Entry 8G88 (electron microscopy, 2.30 A resolution); this record covers chains G and I of the 11 polymer chains in the assembly.

== Chain G ==
Protein: Histone H2A
Organism: Xenopus laevis
Reference sequence: Q6AZJ8 (Q6AZJ8_XENLA); residues 1-129 here correspond to UniProt positions 2-130 (UniProt number = residue number + 1)
Chain sequence (129 residues; numbered 1 to 129; the number before each row is that of its first residue):
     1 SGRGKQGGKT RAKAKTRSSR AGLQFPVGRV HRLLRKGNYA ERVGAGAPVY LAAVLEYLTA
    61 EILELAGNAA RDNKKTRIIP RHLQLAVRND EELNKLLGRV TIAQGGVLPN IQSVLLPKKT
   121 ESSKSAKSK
Disordered / not traced: 1-10, 119-129

== Chain I ==
Molecule: nMATn1 DNA top strand
Sequence (186 nucleotides; each row starts with the number of its first residue; numbers below 1 keep their minus sign (DA-74 is residue -74)):
   -74 ACATGCACAC ATGCTAATAT ATGCACACAA TGCACACAGG TTAATATATA CACATACACA
   -14 CACATGCACA CACACGTGCA CACATATATG CACATGCATG CACACACGTA TATGCACACA
    46 CATGCACATG CATGCGCACA TAGTCACACA CATGCACACA TTAGCATATG CATACACATA
   106 CATGCA
Disordered / not traced: -74 to -72, 97-111

== How chain G and chain I interact ==
Contacting residue pairs (16):
  Arg11(G) - DA43(I)  hydrogen bond to the base
  Arg11(G) - DC44(I)  hydrogen bond to the sugar
  Lys13(G) - DC46(I)  salt bridge to the phosphate
  Thr16(G) - DA47(I)  sugar contact
  Arg29(G) - DT48(I)  hydrogen bond to the phosphate
  Arg29(G) - DG49(I)  salt bridge to the phosphate
  Arg42(G) - DT38(I)  hydrogen bond to the sugar
  Arg42(G) - DG39(I)  phosphate contact
  Val43(G) - DT38(I)  sugar contact
  Val43(G) - DG39(I)  hydrogen bond to the phosphate
  Gly44(G) - DT38(I)  phosphate contact
  Ala45(G) - DT38(I)  hydrogen bond to the phosphate
  Lys75(G) - DT58(I)  phosphate contact
  Thr76(G) - DA57(I)  hydrogen bond to the phosphate
  Thr76(G) - DT58(I)  hydrogen bond to the phosphate
  Arg77(G) - DT58(I)  hydrogen bond to the phosphate
Interface residues without a listed pair, chain G (14 interface residues in all): His31, Glu41, Lys74

== Overview ==
14 residues of chain G face 10 of chain I across their interface; the contacts include 9 hydrogen bonds and 2
salt bridges. Among the polar pairs are Arg11(G)-DA43(I), Arg11(G)-DC44(I) and Arg42(G)-DT38(I).
Here chain G is Histone H2A (Xenopus laevis) and chain I is nMATn1 DNA top strand. Entry 8G88 (Human Oct4
bound to nucleosome with human nMatn1 sequence) was determined by electron microscopy together with 8G87,
8G8B, 8G8E and 8G8G from the same study.
